2C2M - chains A and B of the 3 polymer chains in the assembly; structure by X-ray diffraction, 1.94 A resolution.

Chain A:
Name: Caspase-3 subunit P17
From: Homo sapiens
Notes: EC 3.4.22.-; fragment: alpha subunit, residues 29-175
Reference sequence: P42574 (CASP3_HUMAN); residues 29-175 here = UniProt positions 29-175
Chain sequence (147 residues; row label = number of the first residue in the row):
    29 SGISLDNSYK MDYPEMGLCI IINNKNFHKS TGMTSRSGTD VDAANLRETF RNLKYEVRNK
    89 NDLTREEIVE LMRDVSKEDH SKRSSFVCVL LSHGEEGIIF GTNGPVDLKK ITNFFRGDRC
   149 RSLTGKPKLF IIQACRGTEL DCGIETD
Curated features (UniProtKB/Swiss-Prot):
  - active site: His121, Cys163
  - modified residue: Cys163 (S-nitrosocysteine)
  - mutagenesis: Asp175 (D175A: In P3-D3A mutant; abolished cleavage and activation, leading to prevent thiol protease activity; when associated with A-9 and A-28)

Chain B:
Name: Caspase-3 subunit P12
From: Homo sapiens
Notes: EC 3.4.22.-; fragment: beta subunit, residues 176-277
Reference sequence: P42574 (CASP3_HUMAN); numbering as in UniProt (aligned over 176-277)
Chain sequence (103 residues; numbered 175 to 277; the number before each row is that of its first residue):
   175 ASGVDDDMAC HKIPVEADFL YAYSTAPGYY SWRNSKDGSW FIQSLCAMLK QYADKLEFMH
   235 ILTRVNRKVA TEFESFSFDA TFHAKKQIPC IVSMLTKELY FYH
Curated features (UniProtKB/Swiss-Prot):
  - modified residue: Arg207 (Microbial infection: ADP-riboxanated arginine)
  - mutagenesis: Arg207 (R207A: Abolished ADP-riboxanation by C.violaceum CopC)

Chain A / chain B interface:
Residue-residue contacts - 105 pairs, chain A then chain B:
  Asp34(A) - Lys271(B)  salt bridge
  Asn35(A) - Lys271(B)
  Asn35(A) - Glu272(B)  hydrogen bond (backbone-backbone)
  Ser36(A) - Lys271(B)
  Ser36(A) - Glu272(B)
  Ser36(A) - Tyr274(B)
  Tyr37(A) - Asp192(B)  hydrogen bond
  Tyr37(A) - Leu269(B)
  Tyr37(A) - Thr270(B)  hydrogen bond (side chain-backbone)
  Tyr37(A) - Lys271(B)
  Tyr37(A) - Glu272(B)  hydrogen bond (backbone-backbone)
  Tyr37(A) - Leu273(B)  hydrophobic
  Met39(A) - Leu273(B)  hydrophobic
  Met39(A) - Tyr274(B)
  Asp40(A) - His277(B)
  Met44(A) - Phe275(B)
  Arg64(A) - Arg207(B)
  Ser65(A) - Arg207(B)  hydrogen bond (backbone-side chain)
  Ser65(A) - Asn208(B)
  Ser65(A) - Ser209(B)  hydrogen bond (side chain-backbone)
  Gly66(A) - Ser209(B)  hydrogen bond (backbone-backbone)
  Gly66(A) - Gly212(B)
  Val69(A) - Lys210(B)
  Val69(A) - Asp211(B)
  Asp70(A) - Gly212(B)
  Asp70(A) - Ser213(B)  hydrogen bond
  Asp70(A) - Ile216(B)
  Asn73(A) - Cys220(B)
  Asn73(A) - Lys224(B)  hydrogen bond
  Leu74(A) - Ile216(B)  hydrophobic
  Leu74(A) - Cys220(B)
  Thr77(A) - Cys220(B)  hydrogen bond
  Thr77(A) - Leu223(B)
  Thr77(A) - Lys224(B)
  Phe78(A) - Leu223(B)  hydrophobic
  Leu81(A) - Ala227(B)  hydrophobic
  Tyr83(A) - Phe275(B)
  Leu119(A) - Ile216(B)  hydrophobic
  Glu124(A) - Pro201(B)
  Glu124(A) - Gly202(B)  hydrogen bond (side chain-backbone)
  Lys137(A) - Glu190(B)  salt bridge
  Thr140(A) - Phe193(B)
  Thr140(A) - Tyr195(B)
  Phe143(A) - Phe193(B)
  Arg144(A) - Val189(B)
  Arg144(A) - Phe193(B)
  Gly145(A) - Val189(B)  hydrogen bond (backbone-backbone)
  Asp146(A) - Val189(B)
  Gly153(A) - Asp192(B)
  Lys154(A) - Asp192(B)
  Pro155(A) - Asp192(B)
  Pro155(A) - Leu273(B)  hydrophobic
  Lys156(A) - Ala191(B)
  Lys156(A) - Asp192(B)  hydrogen bond (backbone-backbone)
  Lys156(A) - Phe193(B)
  Lys156(A) - Leu194(B)  hydrogen bond (backbone-backbone)
  Leu157(A) - Leu194(B)
  Leu157(A) - Phe232(B)  hydrophobic
  Leu157(A) - Leu273(B)  hydrophobic
  Phe158(A) - Phe193(B)  hydrophobic
  Phe158(A) - Leu194(B)  hydrogen bond (backbone-backbone)
  Phe158(A) - Tyr195(B)
  Phe158(A) - Ala196(B)  hydrogen bond (backbone-backbone)
  Ile159(A) - Ala196(B)  hydrophobic
  Ile159(A) - Phe215(B)  hydrophobic
  Ile159(A) - Leu219(B)  hydrophobic
  Ile160(A) - Ala196(B)  hydrogen bond (backbone-backbone)
  Ile160(A) - Tyr197(B)
  Ile160(A) - Ser198(B)  hydrogen bond (backbone-backbone)
  Gln161(A) - Ser198(B)  hydrogen bond
  Gln161(A) - Ser205(B)  hydrogen bond
  Gln161(A) - Ser213(B)  hydrogen bond
  Gln161(A) - Phe215(B)
  Gln161(A) - Ile216(B)
  Ala162(A) - Ser198(B)
  Ala162(A) - Thr199(B)
  Ala162(A) - Ser205(B)
  Cys163(A) - Tyr203(B)
  Cys163(A) - Tyr204(B)  hydrophobic
  Cys163(A) - Ser205(B)  hydrogen bond (side chain-backbone)
  Arg164(A) - Tyr197(B)
  Arg164(A) - Thr199(B)  hydrogen bond (side chain-backbone)
  Arg164(A) - Ala200(B)
  Arg164(A) - Pro201(B)
  Arg164(A) - Gly202(B)  hydrogen bond (backbone-backbone)
  Arg164(A) - Tyr203(B)  hydrogen bond (backbone-backbone)
  Arg164(A) - Cys264(B)
  Gly165(A) - Gly202(B)
  Gly165(A) - Tyr203(B)  hydrogen bond (backbone-backbone)
  Gly165(A) - Tyr204(B)
  Thr166(A) - Gly202(B)  hydrogen bond (backbone-backbone)
  Thr166(A) - Tyr204(B)
  Glu167(A) - Gly202(B)  hydrogen bond (backbone-backbone)
  Glu167(A) - Tyr203(B)
  Glu167(A) - Tyr204(B)  hydrogen bond (backbone-backbone)
  Leu168(A) - Tyr203(B)
  Leu168(A) - Tyr204(B)  hydrophobic
  Leu168(A) - Trp206(B)  hydrophobic
  Leu168(A) - Thr255(B)
  Leu168(A) - Lys259(B)
  Asp169(A) - Tyr203(B)
  Asp169(A) - Lys259(B)
  Asp169(A) - Lys260(B)  hydrogen bond (backbone-backbone)
  Cys170(A) - Ala258(B)
  Gly171(A) - Lys260(B)
Other interface residues (no listed pair), chain A (50 interface residues in all): Ser63, Thr67, His121, Leu136, Thr152
Other interface residues (no listed pair), chain B (49 interface residues in all): Ile187, Gln217, Phe256

Overview:
Chain A and chain B form an interface of 50 and 49 residues respectively; the contacts include 30 hydrogen
bonds and 2 salt bridges. Among the polar pairs are Asp34(A)-Lys271(B), Lys137(A)-Glu190(B) and
Tyr37(A)-Asp192(B).
Here chain A is Caspase-3 subunit P17 and chain B is Caspase-3 subunit P12, both from Homo sapiens. Entry 2C2M
(Crystal structures of caspase-3 in complex with aza-peptide Michael acceptor inhibitors) was determined by
X-ray diffraction (same publication as 2C1E, 2C2K, 2C2O and 2C2Z).
